Entry 7CBM (electron microscopy, 3.20 A resolution); this record covers chains C and H of the 40 polymer chains in the assembly.

[Chain C (and H)]
Molecule: Flagellar basal-body rod protein FlgG
Organism: Salmonella typhimurium (strain LT2 / SGSC1412 / ATCC 700720)
Notes: chain H of this document is another copy of the same molecule, construct and numbering; everything in this record applies to it too
UniProt: P0A1J3 (FLGG_SALTY); residue numbers follow UniProt; this construct covers 1-260
Chain sequence (260 residues; each row starts with the number of its first residue):
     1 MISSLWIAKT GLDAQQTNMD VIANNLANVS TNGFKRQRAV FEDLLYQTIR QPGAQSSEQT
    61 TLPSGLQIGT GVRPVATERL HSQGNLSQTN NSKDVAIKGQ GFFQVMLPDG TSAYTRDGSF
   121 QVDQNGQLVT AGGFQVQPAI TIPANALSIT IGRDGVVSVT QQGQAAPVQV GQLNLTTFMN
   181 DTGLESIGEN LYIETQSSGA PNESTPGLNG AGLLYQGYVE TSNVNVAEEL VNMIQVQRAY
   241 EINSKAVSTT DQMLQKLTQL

[How chain C and chain H interact]
Pairs across the interface - 16 pairs, chain C then chain H:
  Met1(C) with Gln235(H); Arg238(H); Ala239(H)
  Leu5(C) with Gln235(H)
  Trp6(C) with Gln235(H)
  Lys9(C) with Val231(H); Asn232(H); Gln235(H)
  Gln16(C) with Asn225(H), hydrogen bond
  Tyr240(C) with Ala227(H)
  Asp251(C) with Ile234(H); Arg238(H), salt bridge
  Leu254(C) with Arg238(H)
  Gln255(C) with Arg238(H)
  Thr258(C) with Lys245(H)
  Leu260(C) with Lys245(H)
Interface residues without a listed pair, chain C (14 interface residues in all): Leu12, Asp109, Val247
Interface residues without a listed pair, chain H (12 interface residues in all): Gly207, Glu241, Ile242

[Summary]
The interface between chain C and chain H involves 14 residues on one side and 12 on the other; the contacts
include 1 hydrogen bond and 1 salt bridge. Among the polar pairs are Asp251(C)-Arg238(H) and
Gln16(C)-Asn225(H).
Both chains are Flagellar basal-body rod protein FlgG (Salmonella typhimurium (strain LT2 / SGSC1412 / ATCC
700720)). Entry 7CBM (Cryo-EM structure of the flagellar distal rod with partial hook from Salmonella) was
determined by electron microscopy (same publication as 7CBL, 7CG0, 7CG4, 7CGO, 7E80, 7E81 and 7E82).
